Entry 8TWC (electron microscopy, 3.00 A resolution); this record covers chains AU and EJ of the 180 polymer chains in the assembly.

# Chain AU (and EJ)
Name: Coat protein
Organism: Acinetobacter phage AP205
Notes: chain EJ of this document is another copy of the same molecule, construct and numbering; everything in this record applies to it too
UniProt: Q9AZ42 (Q9AZ42_9VIRU); residues 1-129 here correspond to UniProt positions 2-130 (UniProt number = residue number + 1)
Amino-acid sequence (129 residues; row label = number of the first residue in the row):
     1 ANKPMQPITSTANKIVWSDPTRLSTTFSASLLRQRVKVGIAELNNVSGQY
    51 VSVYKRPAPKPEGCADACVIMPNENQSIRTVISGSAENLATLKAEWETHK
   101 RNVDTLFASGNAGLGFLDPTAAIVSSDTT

# How chain AU and chain EJ interact
Inter-chain disulfides: Cys64(AU)-Cys68(EJ)
Pairs across the interface - 14 pairs, chain AU then chain EJ:
  Pro61(AU) - Cys68(EJ)  hydrophobic
  Glu62(AU) - Arg22(EJ)  salt bridge
  Gly63(AU) - Ala67(EJ)
  Gly63(AU) - Cys68(EJ)
  Cys64(AU) - Cys68(EJ)  disulfide
  Asp66(AU) - Cys68(EJ)
  Leu114(AU) - Pro20(EJ)
  Leu114(AU) - Leu23(EJ)
  Gly115(AU) - Ile8(EJ)
  Phe116(AU) - Gln6(EJ)
  Phe116(AU) - Pro7(EJ)
  Phe116(AU) - Ile8(EJ)  hydrophobic
  Phe116(AU) - Ser18(EJ)
  Phe116(AU) - Pro20(EJ)  hydrophobic
Interface residues without a listed pair, chain AU (9 interface residues in all): Ala65

# Summary
Chain AU and chain EJ each contribute 9 residues to their interface; the contacts include 1 disulfide bond and
1 salt bridge. The salt-bridged pair is Glu62(AU)-Arg22(EJ).
Chain AU and chain EJ are both Coat protein (Acinetobacter phage AP205); the structure, Acinetobacter phage
AP205 T=3 VLP, was determined by electron microscopy, deposited together with 8TOB, 8TOC, 8TV9, 8TVA and 8TW2.
